Entry 3O62 (X-ray diffraction, 3.22 A resolution); this record covers chains A and J of the 10 polymer chains in the assembly.

[Chain A]
Molecule: Histone H3.2
Source organism: Xenopus laevis
UniProt: P84233 (H32_XENLA); residues 1-135 here correspond to UniProt positions 2-136 (UniProt number = residue number + 1)
Chain sequence (135 residues; each row starts with the number of its first residue):
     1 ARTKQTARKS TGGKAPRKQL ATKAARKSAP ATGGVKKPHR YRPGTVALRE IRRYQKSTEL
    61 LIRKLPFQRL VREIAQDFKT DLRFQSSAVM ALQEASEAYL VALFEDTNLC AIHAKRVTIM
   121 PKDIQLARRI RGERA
Unresolved in the structure: 1-37
Construct notes: conflict Ala102 (Gly103 in P84233)
UniProt features mapped onto this chain:
  - modified residue: Arg2 (Asymmetric dimethylarginine), Thr3 (Phosphothreonine), Lys4 (Allysine), Gln5 (5-glutamyl dopamine), Thr6 (Phosphothreonine), Arg8 (Citrulline), Lys9 (N6,N6,N6-trimethyllysine), Ser10 (ADP-ribosylserine), Thr11 (Phosphothreonine), Lys14 (N6-(2-hydroxyisobutyryl)lysine), Arg17 (Asymmetric dimethylarginine), Lys18 (N6-(2-hydroxyisobutyryl)lysine), Lys23 (N6-(2-hydroxyisobutyryl)lysine), Arg26 (Citrulline), Lys27 (N6,N6,N6-trimethyllysine), Ser28 (ADP-ribosylserine), Lys36 (N6,N6,N6-trimethyllysine), Lys37 (N6-methyllysine), Tyr41 (Phosphotyrosine), Lys56 (N6,N6,N6-trimethyllysine) and 8 more in UniProt
  - lipidation: Cys110 (S-palmitoyl cysteine)

[Chain J]
Molecule: 146-nt DNA strand
Sequence (146 nucleotides; numbered 147 to 292; the number before each row is that of its first residue):
   147 TAGTTATAGG TGGACGTCTA AGATGGTTTT CACATAAACC TTTGACGAGG TAGTTTTCCG
   207 ATGTTGAGGG GAATCACGGT GAACATGCCT TTTGATGGAG CAGTTTCCAA ATACACTTTT
   267 GGTAGAATCT GCAGGTGGAT ATTGAT

[How chain A and chain J interact]
Residue-residue contacts (29):
  His39(A) with DT151(J), phosphate contact; DA152(J), salt bridge to the phosphate; DC230(J), sugar contact
  Arg40(A) with DA229(J), sugar contact; DC230(J), phosphate contact
  Tyr41(A) with DA152(J), hydrogen bond to the sugar; DA229(J), phosphate contact; DC230(J), hydrogen bond to the phosphate
  Arg42(A) with DA229(J), phosphate contact
  Pro43(A) with DA228(J), phosphate contact; DA229(J), phosphate contact
  Gly44(A) with DA228(J), hydrogen bond to the phosphate; DA229(J), hydrogen bond to the phosphate
  Thr45(A) with DA229(J), hydrogen bond to the phosphate
  Val46(A) with DA229(J), hydrogen bond to the phosphate
  Ala47(A) with DA229(J), hydrogen bond to the phosphate
  Arg49(A) with DA154(J), salt bridge to the phosphate
  Glu50(A) with DA229(J), phosphate contact
  Lys56(A) with DG155(J), salt bridge to the phosphate
  Arg63(A) with DT237(J), phosphate contact; DT238(J), phosphate contact
  Lys64(A) with DT238(J), hydrogen bond to the phosphate
  Leu65(A) with DT237(J), phosphate contact; DT238(J), hydrogen bond to the phosphate
  Pro66(A) with DT237(J), sugar contact
  Arg69(A) with DT237(J), salt bridge to the phosphate
  Arg83(A) with DA245(J), base contact; DG246(J), salt bridge to the phosphate
  Lys115(A) with DA218(J), sugar contact
Interface residues without a listed pair, chain J (13 interface residues in all): DT153

[Summary]
Chain A and chain J form an interface of 19 and 13 residues respectively; the contacts include 9 hydrogen
bonds and 5 salt bridges. Among the polar pairs are Tyr41(A)-DA152(J), Tyr41(A)-DC230(J) and
Gly44(A)-DA228(J).
Here chain A is Histone H3.2 (Xenopus laevis) and chain J is a 146-nt DNA strand. Entry 3O62 (Nucleosome core
particle modified with a cisplatin 1,3-cis-{Pt(NH3)2}2+-d(GpTpG) intrastrand cross-link) was determined by
X-ray diffraction.
